PDB entry 9DA8 | electron microscopy, 2.94 A resolution | chains C and D of the 8 polymer chains in the assembly

== Chain C ==
Protein: Tubulin beta chain
Source organism: Sus scrofa
Reference sequence: P02554 (TBB_PIG); numbering as in UniProt (aligned over 1-445)
Amino-acid sequence (445 residues; each row starts with the number of its first residue):
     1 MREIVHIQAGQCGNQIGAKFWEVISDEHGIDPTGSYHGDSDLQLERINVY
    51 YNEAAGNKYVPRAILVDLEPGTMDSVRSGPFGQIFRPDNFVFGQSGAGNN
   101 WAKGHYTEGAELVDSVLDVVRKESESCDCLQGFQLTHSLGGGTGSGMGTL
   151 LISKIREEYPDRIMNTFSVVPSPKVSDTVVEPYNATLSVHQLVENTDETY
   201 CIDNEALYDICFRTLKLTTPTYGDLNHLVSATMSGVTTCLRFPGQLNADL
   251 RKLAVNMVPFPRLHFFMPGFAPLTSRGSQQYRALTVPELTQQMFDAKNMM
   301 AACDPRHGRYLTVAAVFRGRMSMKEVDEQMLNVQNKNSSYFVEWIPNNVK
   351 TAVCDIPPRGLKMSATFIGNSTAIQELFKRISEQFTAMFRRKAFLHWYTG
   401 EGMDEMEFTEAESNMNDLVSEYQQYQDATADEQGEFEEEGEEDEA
Not modelled in the structure: 427-445
UniProt features mapped onto this chain:
  - motif: Met1 to Ile4 (MREI motif)
  - binding site (GTP): Gln11, Glu69, Ser138, Gly142, Thr143, Gly144, Asn204, Asn226
  - binding site (Mg(2+)): Glu69
  - modified residue: Ser40 (Phosphoserine), Lys58 (N6-acetyllysine), Ser172 (Phosphoserine), Thr285 (Phosphothreonine), Thr290 (Phosphothreonine), Arg318 (Omega-N-methylarginine), Glu438 (5-glutamyl polyglutamate)
  - cross-link (Glycyl lysine isopeptide (Lys-Gly)): Lys58 (interchain with G-Cter in ubiquitin), Lys324 (interchain with G-Cter in ubiquitin)
  - natural variant: His37 (H37V: In 2nd form), Asn48 (N48S: In 2nd form), Ala55 to Asn57 (sequence variant, change not given here; In 2nd form), Ser275 (S275A: In 2nd form)
Small-molecule neighbours:
  - GDP (guanosine-5'-diphosphate): Gly10, Gln11, Cys12, Gln15, Ile16, Asn99, Ser138, Gly141, Gly142, Thr143, Gly144, Val169, Asp177, Glu181, Asn204, Tyr222, Leu225, Asn226
  - taxol (TA1): Lys19, Glu22, Val23, Asp26, Glu27, Leu215, Leu217, Asp224, His227, Leu228, Ala231, Ser234, Phe270, Pro272, Leu273, Thr274, Arg276, Arg359, Gly360, Leu361

== Chain D ==
Protein: Microtubule-associated protein tau
Source organism: Homo sapiens
Reference sequence: P10636 (TAU_HUMAN); residues -316 to 441 here correspond to UniProt positions 1-758 (UniProt number = residue number + 317)
Amino-acid sequence (758 residues; row label = number of the first residue in the row; numbers below 1 keep their minus sign (Met-316 is residue -316)):
  -316 MAEPRQEFEVMEDHAGTYGLGDRKDQGGYTMHQDQEGDTDAGLKESPLQT
  -266 PTEDGSEEPGSETSDAKSTPTAEDVTAPLVDEGAPGKQAAAQPHTEIPEG
  -216 TTAEEAGIGDTPSLEDEAAGHVTQEPESGKVVQEGFLREPGPPGLSHQLM
  -166 SGMPGAPLLPEGPREATRQPSGTGPEDTEGGRHAPELLKHQLLGDLHQEG
  -116 PPLKGAGGKERPGSKEEVDEDRDVDESSPQDSPPSKASPAQDGRPPQTAA
   -66 REATSIPGFPAEGAIPLPVDFLSKVSTEIPASEPDGPSVGRAKGQDAPLE
   -16 FTFHVEITPNVQKEQAHSEEHLGRAAFPGAPGEGPEARGPSLGEDTKEAD
    34 LPEPSEKQPAAAPRGKPVSRVPQLKARMVSKSKDGTGSDDKKAKTSTRSS
    84 AKTLKNRPCLSPKHPTPGSSDPLIQPSSPAVCPEPPSSPKYVSSVTSRTG
   134 SSGAKEMKLKGADGKTKIATPRGAAPPGQKGQANATRIPAKTPPAPKTPP
   184 SSGEPPKSGDRSGYSSPGSPGTPGSRSRTPSLPTPPTREPKKVAVVRTPP
   234 KSPSSAKSRLQTAPVPMPDLKNVKSKIGSTENLKHQPGGGKVQIINKKLD
   284 LSNVQSKCGSKDNIKHVPGGGSVQIVYKPVDLSKVTSKCGSLGNIHHKPG
   334 GGQVEVKSEKLDFKDRVQSKIGSLDNITHVPGGGNKKIETHKLTFRENAK
   384 AKTDHGAEIVYKSPVVSGDTSPRHLSNVSSTGSIDMVDSPQLATLADEVS
   434 ASLAKQGL
Not modelled in the structure: -316 to 273, 301-441
UniProt features mapped onto this chain:
  - site (Not glycated): Lys-293, Lys-273, Lys-250, Lys64, Lys74, Lys75, Lys77, Lys148, Lys180, Lys190, Lys224, Lys240, Lys254, Lys257, Lys267, Lys274, Lys290, Lys294, Lys298, Lys311 and 11 more in UniProt
  - modified residue: Ala-315 (N-acetylalanine), Tyr-299 (Phosphotyrosine), Tyr-288 (Phosphotyrosine), Ser-271 (Phosphoserine), Ser-256 (Phosphoserine), Thr-248 (Phosphothreonine), Thr-246 (Phosphothreonine), Thr-206 (Phosphothreonine), Ser-103 (Phosphoserine), Thr153 (Phosphothreonine), Arg155 (Omega-N-methylarginine), Lys163 (N6,N6-dimethyllysine), Asn167 (Deamidated asparagine), Thr169 (Phosphothreonine), Thr175 (Phosphothreonine), Thr181 (Phosphothreonine), Ser185 (Phosphoserine), Ser191 (Phosphoserine), Ser195 (Phosphoserine), Tyr197 (Phosphotyrosine) and 41 more in UniProt
  - glycosylation: Lys-230 (N-linked (Glc) (glycation) lysine), Lys66 (N-linked (Glc) (glycation) lysine), Lys150 (N-linked (Glc) (glycation) lysine), Lys163 (N-linked (Glc) (glycation) lysine), Lys174 (N-linked (Glc) (glycation) lysine), Ser208 (O-linked (GlcNAc) serine), Lys225 (N-linked (Glc) (glycation) lysine), Lys234 (N-linked (Glc) (glycation) lysine), Ser238 (O-linked (GlcNAc) serine), Lys259 (N-linked (Glc) (glycation) lysine), Lys280 (N-linked (Glc) (glycation) lysine), Lys281 (N-linked (Glc) (glycation) lysine), Lys347 (N-linked (Glc) (glycation) lysine), Lys353 (N-linked (Glc) (glycation) lysine), Lys369 (N-linked (Glc) (glycation) lysine), Ser400 (O-linked (GlcNAc) serine)
  - cross-link (Glycyl lysine isopeptide (Lys-Gly)): Lys-273 (interchain with G-Cter in ubiquitin), Lys254 (interchain with G-Cter in ubiquitin), Lys259 (interchain with G-Cter in ubiquitin), Lys267 (interchain with G-Cter in ubiquitin), Lys281 (interchain with G-Cter in ubiquitin), Lys298 (interchain with G-Cter in ubiquitin), Lys311 (interchain with G-Cter in ubiquitin), Lys317 (interchain with G-Cter in ubiquitin), Lys321 (interchain with G-Cter in ubiquitin), Lys331 (interchain with G-Cter in ubiquitin), Lys343 (interchain with G-Cter in ubiquitin), Lys347 (interchain with G-Cter in ubiquitin), Lys353 (interchain with G-Cter in ubiquitin), Lys369 (interchain with G-Cter in ubiquitin), Lys375 (interchain with G-Cter in ubiquitin), Lys385 (interchain with G-Cter in ubiquitin)

== How chain C and chain D interact ==
Residue-residue contacts (11):
  Phe389(C) with Asn296(D)
  Arg390(C) with Asn296(D); Ile297(D), hydrogen bond (side chain-backbone); His299(D), hydrogen bond (side chain-backbone)
  Arg391(C) with Ser293(D); Lys294(D)
  Lys392(C) with Gly292(D); Asp295(D); Asn296(D), hydrogen bond
  Glu405(C) with Asn296(D)
  Glu412(C) with His299(D), salt bridge
Other interface residues (no listed pair), chain D (8 interface residues in all): Val300

== In short ==
Chain C and chain D form an interface of 6 and 8 residues respectively; the contacts include 3 hydrogen bonds
and 1 salt bridge. Polar pairs include Glu412(C)-His299(D), Arg390(C)-Ile297(D) and Arg390(C)-His299(D). Bound
to chain C: GDP and taxol.
Here chain C is Tubulin beta chain (Sus scrofa) and chain D is Microtubule-associated protein tau (Homo
sapiens). Entry 9DA8 (Tau-Microtubule structure in the presence of ATP) was determined by electron microscopy.
